8KCY - chains F and I of the 12 polymer chains in the assembly; structure by electron microscopy, 2.80 A resolution.

== Chain F ==
Name: Histone H4
From: Homo sapiens
Reference sequence: P62805 (H4_HUMAN); residues 0-102 here correspond to UniProt positions 1-103 (UniProt number = residue number + 1)
Amino-acid sequence (106 residues; each row starts with the number of its first residue; numbers below 1 keep their minus sign (Gly-3 is residue -3)):
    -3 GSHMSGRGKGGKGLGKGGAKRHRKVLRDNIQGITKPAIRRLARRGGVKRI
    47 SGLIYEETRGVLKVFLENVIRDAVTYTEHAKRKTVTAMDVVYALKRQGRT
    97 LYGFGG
Not modelled in the structure: -3 to 19
Differences from the reference sequence: expression tag (-3 to -1)
UniProt features mapped onto this chain:
  - DNA-binding region: Lys16 to Lys20
  - modified residue: Ser1 (N-acetylserine), Arg3 (Asymmetric dimethylarginine), Lys5 (N6-(2-hydroxyisobutyryl)lysine), Lys8 (N6-(2-hydroxyisobutyryl)lysine), Lys12 (N6-(2-hydroxyisobutyryl)lysine), Lys16 (N6-(2-hydroxyisobutyryl)lysine), Lys20 (N6,N6,N6-trimethyllysine), Lys31 (N6-(2-hydroxyisobutyryl)lysine), Lys44 (N6-(2-hydroxyisobutyryl)lysine), Ser47 (Phosphoserine), Tyr51 (Phosphotyrosine), Lys59 (N6-(2-hydroxyisobutyryl)lysine), Lys77 (N6-(2-hydroxyisobutyryl)lysine), Lys79 (N6-(2-hydroxyisobutyryl)lysine), Thr80 (Phosphothreonine), Tyr88 (Phosphotyrosine), Lys91 (N6-(2-hydroxyisobutyryl)lysine)
  - cross-link (Glycyl lysine isopeptide (Lys-Gly)): Lys12 (interchain with G-Cter in SUMO2), Lys20 (interchain with G-Cter in SUMO2), Lys31 (interchain with G-Cter in SUMO2), Lys59 (interchain with G-Cter in SUMO2), Lys79 (interchain with G-Cter in SUMO2), Lys91 (interchain with G-Cter in SUMO2)

== Chain I ==
Molecule: 193-nt DNA strand
From: synthetic construct
Sequence (193 nucleotides; row label = number of the first residue in the row; numbers below 1 keep their minus sign (DA-96 is residue -96)):
   -96 ATCACGTAATATTGGCCAGCTAGGATCACAATCCCGGTGCCGAGGCCGCT
   -46 CAATTGGTCGTAGACAGCTCTAGCACCGCTTAAACGCACGTACGGAATCC
     4 GTACGTGCGTTTAAGCGGTGCTAGAGCTGTCTACGACCAATTGAGCGGCC
    54 TCGGCACCGGGATTGTGATCCTAGCTGGCCAATATTACGTGAT

== Chain F / chain I interface ==
Residue-residue contacts (14; chain F residue first):
  Arg35(F) with DG8(I), salt bridge to the phosphate
  Arg45(F) with DC7(I), hydrogen bond to the sugar; DG8(I), phosphate contact
  Ile46(F) with DC7(I), sugar contact; DG8(I), hydrogen bond to the phosphate
  Ser47(F) with DC7(I), hydrogen bond to the phosphate
  Gly48(F) with DC7(I), hydrogen bond to the phosphate
  Lys77(F) with DA28(I), phosphate contact
  Arg78(F) with DA28(I), phosphate contact; DG29(I), phosphate contact
  Lys79(F) with DG27(I), phosphate contact; DA28(I), hydrogen bond to the phosphate
  Thr80(F) with DG27(I), phosphate contact; DA28(I), hydrogen bond to the phosphate
Other interface residues (no listed pair), chain F (12 interface residues in all): Arg39, Lys44, Tyr51
Other interface residues (no listed pair), chain I (7 interface residues in all): DA6, DT9

== Summary ==
12 residues of chain F face 7 of chain I across their interface; the contacts include 6 hydrogen bonds and 1
salt bridge. Polar pairs include Arg45(F)-DC7(I), Ile46(F)-DG8(I) and Ser47(F)-DC7(I). UniProt lists a
DNA-binding region on chain F.
Chain F is Histone H4 (Homo sapiens) and chain I is a 193-nt DNA strand (synthetic construct); the structure,
Structure of nucleosome complexed with two DEK molecules, was determined by electron microscopy (same
publication as 8KD1 and 8KE0).
